7L8C - chains B and E of the 8 polymer chains in the assembly; structure by electron microscopy, 3.40 A resolution.

[Chain B (and E)]
Molecule: BG505 SOSIP MD39 - gp41
Source organism: Human immunodeficiency virus 1
Notes: chain E of this document is another copy of the same molecule, construct and numbering; everything in this record applies to it too
Sequence (147 residues; numbered 518 to 664; the number before each row is that of its first residue):
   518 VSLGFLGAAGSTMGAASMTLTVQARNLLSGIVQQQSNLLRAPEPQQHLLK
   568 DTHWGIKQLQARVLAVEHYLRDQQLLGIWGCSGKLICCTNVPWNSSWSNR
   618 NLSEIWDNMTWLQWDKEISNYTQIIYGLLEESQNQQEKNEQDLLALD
Unresolved in the structure: 547-568, 664 (chain E: 547-568)
Disulfides: Cys-598/Cys-604
Glycans and other covalent adducts: N-acetylglucosamine (NAG) linked to Asn-611, Asn-618, Asn-637

[Chain B / chain E interface]
Pairs across the interface - 21 pairs, chain B then chain E:
  Ala-541(B) / Gln-591(E)  hydrogen bond (backbone-side chain)
  Arg-542(B) / Ile-595(E)
  Arg-542(B) / Glu-647(E)  salt bridge
  Leu-544(B) / Gln-591(E)  hydrogen bond (backbone-side chain)
  Leu-545(B) / Leu-587(E)  hydrophobic
  Leu-545(B) / Arg-588(E)  hydrogen bond (backbone-side chain)
  Thr-569(B) / His-570(E)
  Ile-573(B) / Ile-573(E)  hydrophobic
  Leu-576(B) / Leu-576(E)  hydrophobic
  Leu-576(B) / Gln-577(E)
  Arg-579(B) / Leu-581(E)
  Arg-579(B) / Glu-584(E)  salt bridge
  Val-580(B) / Val-580(E)  hydrophobic
  Val-583(B) / Leu-587(E)  hydrophobic
  Tyr-586(B) / Gln-591(E)
  Gly-600(B) / Ser-599(E)
  Lys-601(B) / Glu-654(E)
  Leu-602(B) / Glu-654(E)  hydrogen bond (backbone-side chain)
  Ile-603(B) / Glu-654(E)
  Ile-603(B) / Gln-658(E)
  Cys-605(B) / Gln-658(E)
Interface residues without a listed pair, chain B (20 interface residues in all): Met-535, Thr-538, Ser-546, Leu-587
Interface residues without a listed pair, chain E (19 interface residues in all): Val-583, Gly-594, Asn-651, Leu-661

[Overview]
Chain B and chain E form an interface of 20 and 19 residues respectively, with 4 hydrogen bonds and 2 salt
bridges. Polar pairs include Arg-542(B)/Glu-647(E), Arg-579(B)/Glu-584(E) and Ala-541(B)/Gln-591(E).
Covalently linked N-acetylglucosamine: at Asn-611(B), Asn-618(B) and Asn-637(B).
Chain B and chain E are both BG505 SOSIP MD39 - gp41 (Human immunodeficiency virus 1); the structure, BG505
SOSIP MD39 in complex with the polyclonal Fab pAbC-3 from animal Rh.33104 (Wk26 time point), was determined by
electron microscopy together with 7L7T, 7L7U, 7L85, 7L86, 7L87, 7L88 and 15 further entries from the same
study.
